PDB entry 7WM4 | electron microscopy, 3.20 A resolution | chains C and A of the 6 polymer chains in the assembly

== Chain C ==
Protein: Toll-like receptor 3
Organism: Mus musculus
UniProt: Q99MB1 (TLR3_MOUSE); residue numbers follow UniProt; this construct covers 26-705
Amino-acid sequence (680 residues; numbered 26 to 705; the number before each row is that of its first residue):
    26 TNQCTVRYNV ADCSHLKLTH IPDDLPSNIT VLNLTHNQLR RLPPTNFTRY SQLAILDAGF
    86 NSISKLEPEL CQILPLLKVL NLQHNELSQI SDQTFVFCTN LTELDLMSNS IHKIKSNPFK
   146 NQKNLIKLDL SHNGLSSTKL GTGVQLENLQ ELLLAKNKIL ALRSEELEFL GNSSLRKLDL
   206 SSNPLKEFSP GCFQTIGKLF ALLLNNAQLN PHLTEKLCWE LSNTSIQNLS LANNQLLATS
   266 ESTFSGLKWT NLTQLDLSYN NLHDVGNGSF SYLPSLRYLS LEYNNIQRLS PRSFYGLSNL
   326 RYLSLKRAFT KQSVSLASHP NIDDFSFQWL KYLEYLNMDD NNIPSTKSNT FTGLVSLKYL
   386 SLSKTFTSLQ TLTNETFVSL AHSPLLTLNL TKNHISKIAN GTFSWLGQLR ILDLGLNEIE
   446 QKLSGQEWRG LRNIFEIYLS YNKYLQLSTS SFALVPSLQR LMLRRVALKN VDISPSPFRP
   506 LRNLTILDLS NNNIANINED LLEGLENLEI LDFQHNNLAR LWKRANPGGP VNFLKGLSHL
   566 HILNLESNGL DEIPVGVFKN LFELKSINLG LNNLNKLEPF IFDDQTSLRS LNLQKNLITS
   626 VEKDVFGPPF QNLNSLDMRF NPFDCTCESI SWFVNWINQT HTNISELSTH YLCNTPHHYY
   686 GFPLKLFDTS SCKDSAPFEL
Unresolved in the structure: 26-28, 337-342, 548-550, 699-705
Swiss-Prot annotation at these positions:
  - glycosylation (N-linked (GlcNAc...) asparagine): Asn53, Asn58, Asn71, Asn125, Asn197, Asn248, Asn253, Asn276, Asn292, Asn399, Asn414, Asn425, Asn508, Asn663, Asn668
Disulfide bonds: Cys29-Cys38, Cys96-Cys123, Cys650-Cys678, Cys652-Cys697
Covalent attachments: N-acetylglucosamine (NAG) linked to Asn71, Asn197, Asn248, Asn253, Asn276, Asn292, Asn399, Asn414, Asn425, Asn508
What the authors report for this chain:
  - mutagenesis - N542A: decreased signaling

== Chain A ==
Molecule: 81-nt RNA strand
Sequence (81 nucleotides; numbered 5 to 85; the number before each row is that of its first residue):
     5 AAAAAAAAAA AAAAAAAAAA AAAAAAAAAA AAAAAAAAAA AUUUUUUUUU UUUUUUUUUU
    65 UUUUUUUUUU UUUUUUUUUU U

== Interface between chain C and chain A ==
Residue-residue contacts - 14 pairs, chain C then chain A:
  His40(C) - U46(A)  phosphate contact
  Lys42(C) - A45(A)  phosphate contact
  Lys42(C) - U46(A)  salt bridge to the phosphate
  His61(C) - A45(A)  salt bridge to the phosphate
  Asn62(C) - A45(A)  phosphate contact
  Gln63(C) - A45(A)  sugar contact
  Phe85(C) - A44(A)  phosphate contact
  Phe85(C) - A45(A)  phosphate contact
  His109(C) - A44(A)  salt bridge to the phosphate
  Ala520(C) - U66(A)  sugar contact
  Arg545(C) - U66(A)  hydrogen bond to the sugar
  Arg545(C) - U67(A)  hydrogen bond to the sugar
  Lys620(C) - U57(A)  phosphate contact
  Lys620(C) - U58(A)  phosphate contact
Other interface residues (no listed pair), chain C (13 interface residues in all): Asn110, Glu111, Asn518
Other interface residues (no listed pair), chain A (9 interface residues in all): A43, U65

== Overview ==
13 residues of chain C and 9 residues of chain A are in contact; the contacts include 2 hydrogen bonds and 3
salt bridges. Polar pairs include Arg545(C)-U66(A), Arg545(C)-U67(A) and Lys42(C)-U46(A). Covalently linked
N-acetylglucosamine: at Asn71(C), Asn197(C), Asn248(C), Asn253(C), Asn276(C) and Asn292(C) and 4 more. The
paper reports that N542A of chain C reduces signaling.
Chain C is Toll-like receptor 3 (Mus musculus) and chain A is an 81-nt RNA strand; the structure, Cryo-EM
structure of tetrameric TLR3 in complex with dsRNA (90 bp), was determined by electron microscopy.
